PDB entry 1LWT | X-ray diffraction, 3.20 A resolution | chains B and A of the 3 polymer chains in the assembly

Chain B:
Molecule: PI-SceI DNA substrate top strand
Sequence (37 nucleotides; each row starts with the number of its first residue):
     1 CTCTATGTCG GGTGCGGAGA AAGAGGTAAT GAAATGG

Chain A:
Molecule: Endonuclease pi-scei
Organism: Saccharomyces cerevisiae
Notes: EC 3.1.-.-
UniProtKB: P17255 (VATA_YEAST); residues 1-454 here correspond to UniProt positions 284-737 (UniProt number = residue number + 283)
Sequence (454 residues; numbered 1 to 454; the number before each row is that of its first residue):
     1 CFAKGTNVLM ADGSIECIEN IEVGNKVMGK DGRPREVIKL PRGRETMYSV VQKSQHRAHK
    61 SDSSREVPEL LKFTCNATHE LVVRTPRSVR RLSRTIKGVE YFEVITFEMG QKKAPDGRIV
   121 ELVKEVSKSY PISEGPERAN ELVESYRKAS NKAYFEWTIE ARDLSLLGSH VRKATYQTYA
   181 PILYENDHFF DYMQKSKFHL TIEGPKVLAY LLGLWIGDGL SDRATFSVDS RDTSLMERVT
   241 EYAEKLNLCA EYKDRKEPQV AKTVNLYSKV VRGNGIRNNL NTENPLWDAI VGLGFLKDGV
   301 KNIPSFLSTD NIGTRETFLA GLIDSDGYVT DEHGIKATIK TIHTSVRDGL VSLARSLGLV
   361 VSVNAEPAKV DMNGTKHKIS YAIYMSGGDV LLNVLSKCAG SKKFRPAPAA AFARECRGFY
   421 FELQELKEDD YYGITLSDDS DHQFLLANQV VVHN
Not modelled in the structure: 61-62, 257-260
Construct notes: modified residue (10, 28, 47, 109, 193, 236, 372, 385)
Modified / non-standard residues: Mse10, Mse28, Mse47, Mse109, Mse193, Mse236, Mse372, Mse385 (selenomethionine; parent Met)

Interface between chain B and chain A:
Pairs across the interface - 47 pairs, chain B then chain A:
  DA5(B) with Thr282(A), hydrogen bond to the phosphate
  DT6(B) with Arg223(A), base contact; Arg277(A), phosphate contact; Asn278(A), phosphate contact; Asn279(A), phosphate contact; Leu280(A), hydrogen bond to the phosphate; Asn281(A), hydrogen bond to the phosphate; Thr282(A), hydrogen bond to the phosphate
  DG7(B) with Arg223(A), hydrogen bond to the base; Tyr267(A), hydrogen bond to the phosphate; Arg277(A), phosphate contact; Asn278(A), hydrogen bond to the phosphate; Leu280(A), phosphate contact
  DT8(B) with Arg223(A), hydrogen bond to the base
  DT13(B) with Thr375(A), base contact; Lys376(A), hydrogen bond to the phosphate; His377(A), sugar contact
  DG14(B) with Ile342(A), phosphate contact; His377(A), hydrogen bond to the base; Lys378(A), salt bridge to the phosphate
  DC15(B) with Asp326(A), phosphate contact; Lys340(A), sugar contact
  DG16(B) with Asp326(A), phosphate contact; Lys340(A), hydrogen bond to the base
  DG17(B) with Tyr328(A), sugar contact; Lys340(A), hydrogen bond to the base
  DA18(B) with Tyr328(A), hydrogen bond to the phosphate
  DA22(B) with Arg57(A), phosphate contact
  DG23(B) with Gln55(A), hydrogen bond to the base; Arg57(A), salt bridge to the phosphate
  DA24(B) with Ser54(A), sugar contact; Gln55(A), sugar contact
  DG25(B) with Lys53(A), salt bridge to the phosphate; Lys173(A), salt bridge to the phosphate; Tyr420(A), sugar contact
  DG26(B) with Lys173(A), phosphate contact; Ala174(A), phosphate contact; Tyr420(A), phosphate contact
  DA28(B) with Arg90(A), hydrogen bond to the base; Leu92(A), sugar contact; His170(A), base contact
  DA29(B) with Arg90(A), base contact; Leu92(A), phosphate contact; Ser93(A), phosphate contact
  DT30(B) with Arg94(A), base contact
  DG31(B) with Arg94(A), hydrogen bond to the base
  DA32(B) with Arg94(A), base contact
Interface residues without a listed pair, chain B (21 interface residues in all): DT27
Interface residues without a listed pair, chain A (33 interface residues in all): Pro86, Ser88, Arg91, Thr341, Asn373

In short:
21 residues of chain B and 33 residues of chain A are in contact; the contacts include 16 hydrogen bonds and 4
salt bridges. Polar pairs include DG7(B)-Arg223(A), DT8(B)-Arg223(A) and DG14(B)-His377(A).
Here chain B is PI-SceI DNA substrate top strand and chain A is Endonuclease pi-scei (Saccharomyces
cerevisiae). Entry 1LWT (Crystal structure of the intein homing endonuclease PI-SceI bound to its substrate
DNA (Ca2+ free)) was determined by X-ray diffraction, deposited together with 1LWS.
